PDB entry 7OGZ | X-ray diffraction, 2.70 A resolution | chains AAA and CCC of the 3 polymer chains in the assembly

Chain AAA:
Molecule: Receptor-like protein kinase HSL1
From: Arabidopsis thaliana
Notes: EC 2.7.11.1
UniProt: Q9SGP2 (HSL1_ARATH); residue numbers follow UniProt; this construct covers 17-618
Amino-acid sequence (617 residues; numbered 12 to 628; the number before each row is that of its first residue):
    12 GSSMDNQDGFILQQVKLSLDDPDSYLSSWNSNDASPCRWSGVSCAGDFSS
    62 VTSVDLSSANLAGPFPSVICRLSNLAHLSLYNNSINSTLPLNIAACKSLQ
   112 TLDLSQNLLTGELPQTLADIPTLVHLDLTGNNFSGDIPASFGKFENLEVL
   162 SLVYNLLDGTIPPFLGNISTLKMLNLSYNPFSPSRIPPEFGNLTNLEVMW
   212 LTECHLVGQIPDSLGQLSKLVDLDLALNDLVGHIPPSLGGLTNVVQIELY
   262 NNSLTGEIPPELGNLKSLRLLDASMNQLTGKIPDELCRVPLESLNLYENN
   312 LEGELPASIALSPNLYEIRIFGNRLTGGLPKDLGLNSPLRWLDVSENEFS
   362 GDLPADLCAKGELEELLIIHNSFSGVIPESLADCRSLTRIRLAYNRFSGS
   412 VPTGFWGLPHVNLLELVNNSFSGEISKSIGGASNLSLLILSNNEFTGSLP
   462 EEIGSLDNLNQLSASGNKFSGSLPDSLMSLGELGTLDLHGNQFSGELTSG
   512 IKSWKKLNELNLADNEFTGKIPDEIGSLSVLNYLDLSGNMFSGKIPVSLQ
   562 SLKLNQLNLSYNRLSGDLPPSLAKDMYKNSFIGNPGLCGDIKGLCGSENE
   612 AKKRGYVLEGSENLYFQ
Disordered / not traced: 12-13, 57-58, 607-628
Construct notes: expression tag (12-16, 619-628)
Curated features (UniProtKB/Swiss-Prot):
  - glycosylation (N-linked (GlcNAc...) asparagine): N93, N97, N143, N178, N186, N203, N262, N429, N445, N569
Disulfides: C48-C55, C81-C107, C369-C395, C599-C606
Covalent attachments: N-acetylglucosamine (NAG) linked to N93, N97, N178, N186, N429, N445, N569

Chain CCC:
Molecule: Peptide hormone IDL3
From: Arabidopsis thaliana
UniProt: Q6DUW7 (IDL3_ARATH); residues 79-90 here = UniProt positions 79-90
Amino-acid sequence (12 residues; row label = number of the first residue in the row):
    79 PVPTSGPSRKHN
Modified residues: P85 (4-hydroxyproline; HYP)

How chain AAA and chain CCC interact:
Residue-residue contacts - 36 pairs, chain AAA then chain CCC:
  Y165(AAA) - P79(CCC)
  Y189(AAA) - P81(CCC)
  W211(AAA) - P81(CCC)
  W211(AAA) - T82(CCC)
  W211(AAA) - S83(CCC)
  D233(AAA) - S83(CCC)  hydrogen bond
  D235(AAA) - S83(CCC)  hydrogen bond
  D235(AAA) - G84(CCC)
  Q257(AAA) - S83(CCC)
  Q257(AAA) - G84(CCC)
  Q257(AAA) - P85(CCC)
  E259(AAA) - G84(CCC)
  E259(AAA) - P85(CCC)  hydrogen bond (side chain-backbone)
  Y261(AAA) - G84(CCC)  hydrogen bond (side chain-backbone)
  Y261(AAA) - S86(CCC)
  L281(AAA) - P85(CCC)
  D283(AAA) - P85(CCC)
  D283(AAA) - S86(CCC)  hydrogen bond
  M286(AAA) - S86(CCC)
  N306(AAA) - S86(CCC)  hydrogen bond (side chain-backbone)
  Y308(AAA) - S86(CCC)  hydrogen bond
  Y308(AAA) - K88(CCC)
  E309(AAA) - K88(CCC)
  E328(AAA) - P85(CCC)
  E328(AAA) - S86(CCC)
  R330(AAA) - K88(CCC)
  R330(AAA) - H89(CCC)
  F332(AAA) - K88(CCC)
  F332(AAA) - N90(CCC)
  D354(AAA) - H89(CCC)
  D354(AAA) - N90(CCC)  hydrogen bond (side chain-backbone)
  S356(AAA) - N90(CCC)
  E376(AAA) - H89(CCC)  salt bridge
  L378(AAA) - N90(CCC)
  R400(AAA) - N90(CCC)  hydrogen bond (side chain-backbone)
  R402(AAA) - N90(CCC)  hydrogen bond (side chain-backbone)
Also at the interface, not in a pair above, chain AAA (26 interface residues in all): S285, S304, I380
Also at the interface, not in a pair above, chain CCC (11 interface residues in all): R87

Overview:
The interface between chain AAA and chain CCC involves 26 residues on one side and 11 on the other, with 10
hydrogen bonds and 1 salt bridge. Among the polar pairs are E376(AAA)-H89(CCC), D233(AAA)-S83(CCC) and
D235(AAA)-S83(CCC).
Chain AAA is Receptor-like protein kinase HSL1 and chain CCC is Peptide hormone IDL3, both from Arabidopsis
thaliana; the structure, Plant peptide hormone receptor complex H1L3S1, was determined by X-ray diffraction
(same publication as 7ODK, 7ODV, 7OGO, 7OGQ and 7OGU).
